PDB entry 8DB9 | X-ray diffraction, 2.89 A resolution | chains A and C of the 3 polymer chains in the assembly

Chain A (and C):
Protein: Inosine-uridine preferring nucleoside hydrolase family protein
From: Trichomonas vaginalis
Notes: chain C of this document is another copy of the same molecule, construct and numbering; everything in this record applies to it too
UniProt: A2EYV3 (A2EYV3_TRIVA); numbering as in UniProt (aligned over 1-304)
Sequence (304 residues; each row starts with the number of its first residue):
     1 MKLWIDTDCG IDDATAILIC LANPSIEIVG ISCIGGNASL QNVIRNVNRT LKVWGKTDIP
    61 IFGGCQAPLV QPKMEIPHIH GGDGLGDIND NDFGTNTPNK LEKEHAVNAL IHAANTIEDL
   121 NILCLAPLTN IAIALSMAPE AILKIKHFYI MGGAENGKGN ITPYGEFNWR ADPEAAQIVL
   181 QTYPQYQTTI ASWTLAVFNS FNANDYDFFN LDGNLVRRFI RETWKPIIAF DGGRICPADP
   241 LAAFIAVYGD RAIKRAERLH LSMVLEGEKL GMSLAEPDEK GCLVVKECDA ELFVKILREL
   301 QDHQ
Not modelled in the structure: 304 (chain C: 158, 303-304)
Bound ions: Ca2+: Asp-8, Asp-13, Leu-125

Chain A / chain C interface:
Residue-residue contacts (28; chain A residue first):
  Met-74(A) / His-78(C)
  Pro-77(A) / Thr-162(C)
  Pro-77(A) / Tyr-164(C)
  His-78(A) / Thr-162(C)
  His-78(A) / Gly-165(C)
  His-78(A) / Trp-193(C)
  His-78(A) / Phe-230(C)
  His-78(A) / Asp-231(C)  salt bridge
  Gly-82(A) / Tyr-164(C)
  Asp-87(A) / Thr-162(C)
  Asp-87(A) / Tyr-164(C)
  Pro-163(A) / Asn-204(C)
  Tyr-164(A) / Ala-203(C)  hydrophobic
  Tyr-164(A) / Asn-204(C)
  Tyr-164(A) / Lys-225(C)
  Tyr-164(A) / Ile-228(C)  hydrophobic
  Tyr-164(A) / Gly-233(C)
  Arg-170(A) / Ala-229(C)  hydrogen bond (side chain-backbone)
  Lys-225(A) / Asn-160(C)
  Pro-226(A) / Asn-160(C)
  Pro-226(A) / Thr-162(C)
  Ala-229(A) / Asn-160(C)
  Ala-229(A) / Ile-161(C)
  Phe-230(A) / Val-197(C)  hydrophobic
  Phe-230(A) / Asp-231(C)
  Phe-230(A) / Arg-234(C)
  Asp-231(A) / Arg-234(C)  hydrogen bond (backbone-side chain)
  Gly-232(A) / Arg-234(C)
Interface residues without a listed pair, chain A (20 interface residues in all): Pro-72, Glu-75, Ile-76, Ile-79, Gly-81, Gly-165
Interface residues without a listed pair, chain C (18 interface residues in all): Ile-79

In short:
20 residues of chain A and 18 residues of chain C are in contact; the contacts include 2 hydrogen bonds and 1
salt bridge. Polar contacts include His-78(A)/Asp-231(C), Arg-170(A)/Ala-229(C) and Asp-231(A)/Arg-234(C).
Asp-8(A), Asp-13(A) and Leu-125(A) form the Ca2+ site.
Both chains are Inosine-uridine preferring nucleoside hydrolase family protein (Trichomonas vaginalis). Entry
8DB9 (Adenosine/guanosine nucleoside hydrolase bound to inhibitor) was determined by X-ray diffraction,
deposited together with 8DB6, 8DB7 and 8DB8.
